Entry 1PER (X-ray diffraction, 2.50 A resolution); this record covers chains B and L of the 4 polymer chains in the assembly.

[Chain B]
Molecule: 20-nt DNA strand
Sequence (20 nucleotides; each row starts with the number of its first residue):
     1 TATACAAGAA AAACTGTACT

[Chain L]
Protein: Protein (434 repressor)
Organism: Phage 434
UniProt: P16117 (RPC1_BP434); residues 1-69 here correspond to UniProt positions 2-70 (UniProt number = residue number + 1)
Chain sequence (69 residues; numbered 1 to 69; the number before each row is that of its first residue):
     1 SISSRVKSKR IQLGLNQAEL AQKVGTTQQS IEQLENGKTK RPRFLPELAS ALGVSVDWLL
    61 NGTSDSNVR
Unresolved in the structure: 64-69
UniProt features mapped onto this chain:
  - DNA-binding region: Gln17 to Asn36 (H-T-H motif)

[How chain B and chain L interact]
Contacting residue pairs (16; chain B residue first):
  DA2(B) - Asn16(L)  hydrogen bond to the phosphate
  DT3(B) - Arg10(L)  salt bridge to the phosphate
  DT3(B) - Asn16(L)  phosphate contact
  DT3(B) - Gln17(L)  hydrogen bond to the phosphate
  DT3(B) - Gln28(L)  base contact
  DA4(B) - Gln17(L)  hydrogen bond to the phosphate
  DA4(B) - Gln28(L)  hydrogen bond to the base
  DA4(B) - Gln29(L)  base contact
  DA4(B) - Glu32(L)  phosphate contact
  DA4(B) - Asn36(L)  hydrogen bond to the phosphate
  DC5(B) - Gln29(L)  base contact
  DC5(B) - Glu32(L)  base contact
  DC5(B) - Lys38(L)  salt bridge to the phosphate
  DA6(B) - Gln33(L)  base contact
  DA11(B) - Arg43(L)  sugar contact
  DA12(B) - Arg43(L)  sugar contact
Also at the interface, not in a pair above, chain B (8 interface residues in all): DA7
Also at the interface, not in a pair above, chain L (11 interface residues in all): Lys7

[In short]
The interface between chain B and chain L involves 8 residues on one side and 11 on the other; the contacts
include 5 hydrogen bonds and 2 salt bridges. Among the polar pairs are DA4(B)-Gln28(L), DA2(B)-Asn16(L) and
DT3(B)-Gln17(L).
Here chain B is a 20-nt DNA strand and chain L is Protein (434 repressor) (Phage 434). Entry 1PER (The complex
between phage 434 repression DNA-binding domain and operator site OR3: structural differences between
consensus ...) was determined by X-ray diffraction.
